Entry 5IMN (X-ray diffraction, 2.53 A resolution); this record covers chain A.

[Chain A]
Name: Aristolochene synthase
From: Aspergillus terreus
Notes: EC 4.2.3.9
UniProt: Q9UR08 (ARIS_ASPTE); residues 8-314 here correspond to UniProt positions 14-320 (UniProt number = residue number + 6)
Amino-acid sequence (314 residues; each row starts with the number of its first residue):
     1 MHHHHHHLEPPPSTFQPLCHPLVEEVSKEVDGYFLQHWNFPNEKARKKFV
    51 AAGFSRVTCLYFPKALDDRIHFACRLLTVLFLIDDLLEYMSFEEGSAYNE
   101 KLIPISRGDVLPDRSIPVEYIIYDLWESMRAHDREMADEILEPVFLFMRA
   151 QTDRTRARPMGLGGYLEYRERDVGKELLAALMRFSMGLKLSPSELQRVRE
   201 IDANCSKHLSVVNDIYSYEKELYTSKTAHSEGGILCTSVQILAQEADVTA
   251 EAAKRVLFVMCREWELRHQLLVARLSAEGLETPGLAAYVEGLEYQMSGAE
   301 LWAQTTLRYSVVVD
Not modelled in the structure: 1-7, 312-314
Differences from the reference sequence: initiating methionine (1); expression tag (2-7); engineered mutation Ala299 (Asn305 in Q9UR08), Ala303 (Ser309 in Q9UR08)
Metal / ion sites: Mg2+ site 1: Asp84 (together with pyrophosphate); Mg2+ site 2: Asn213, Ser217, Glu221 (together with pyrophosphate)
Residues lining bound ligands:
  - JF1 ((1S,5S,8S,9aR)-1,9a-dimethyl-8-(prop-1-en-2-yl)octahydro-2H-quinolizinium): Tyr61, Leu80, Phe81, Asp84, Phe147, Asp172, Val173, Leu177, Leu178, Leu209, Asn213
  - pyrophosphate (POP): Phe81, Asp84, Arg169, Asp172, Asn213, Ser217, Lys220, Glu221, Arg308, Tyr309
Curated features (UniProtKB/Swiss-Prot):
  - binding site (Mg(2+)): Asp84, Asn213, Ser217, Glu221
  - binding site ((2E,6E)-farnesyl diphosphate): Arg308, Tyr309
Reported in the primary citation:
  - mutagenesis - N299A/S303A, N299A: decreased catalytic activity
  - conformationally variable residues (side-chain flip): Tyr61
  - binding site for JF1: Tyr61
  - mutagenesis - S303A: unchanged catalytic activity

[Summary]
Ligands of chain A: pyrophosphate and compound JF1. Asn213, Ser217 and Glu221 form the Mg2+ site 2. UniProt
lists 4 Mg2+-binding residues and (2E,6E)-farnesyl diphosphate-binding residues Arg308 and Tyr309. The paper
reports a binding site for JF1 at Tyr61; N299A/S303A and N299A reduce catalytic activity.
Chain A is Aristolochene synthase (Aspergillus terreus); the structure, Crystal structure of N299A/S303A
Aspergillus terreus aristolochene synthase complexed with
(1S,8S,9aR)-1,9a-dimethyl-8-(prop-1-en-2-yl)decahydroquinolizin-5-ium, was determined by X-ray diffraction
(same publication as 5IMI, 5IMP, 5IN8 and 5IVG).
